PDB entry 6RE8 | electron microscopy, 3.80 A resolution | chains G and H of the 31 polymer chains in the assembly

# Chain G (and H)
Name: Mitochondrial ATP synthase subunit c
Organism: Polytomella sp. Pringsheim 198.80
Notes: chain H of this document is another copy of the same molecule, construct and numbering; everything in this record applies to it too
UniProt: D7P7X5 (D7P7X5_9CHLO); numbering as in UniProt (aligned over 1-127)
Chain sequence (127 residues; row label = number of the first residue in the row):
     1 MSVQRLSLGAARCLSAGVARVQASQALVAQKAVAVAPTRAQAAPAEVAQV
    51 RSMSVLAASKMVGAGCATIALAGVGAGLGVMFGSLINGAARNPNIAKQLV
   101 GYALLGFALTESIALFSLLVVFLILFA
Not modelled in the structure: 1-53

# How chain G and chain H interact
Residue-residue contacts (76):
  S54(G) - V55(H)
  S54(G) - L56(H)
  A57(G) - L56(H)  hydrophobic
  A58(G) - V55(H)
  A58(G) - L56(H)  hydrophobic
  A58(G) - S59(H)  hydrogen bond (backbone-side chain)
  M61(G) - S59(H)
  M61(G) - K60(H)
  M61(G) - G63(H)
  V62(G) - S59(H)
  V62(G) - V62(H)  hydrophobic
  V62(G) - G63(H)
  G65(G) - G63(H)
  G65(G) - C66(H)
  G65(G) - A67(H)
  C66(G) - C66(H)  hydrogen bond (backbone-side chain)
  T68(G) - A67(H)
  T68(G) - A70(H)
  T68(G) - S117(H)
  T68(G) - V120(H)
  I69(G) - C66(H)
  I69(G) - I69(H)  hydrophobic
  L71(G) - I113(H)  hydrophobic
  L71(G) - F116(H)  hydrophobic
  L71(G) - S117(H)
  A72(G) - A70(H)
  A72(G) - G73(H)
  V74(G) - I113(H)  hydrophobic
  G75(G) - G73(H)
  G75(G) - V74(H)
  G75(G) - G77(H)
  A76(G) - G73(H)  hydrogen bond (backbone-backbone)
  A76(G) - G77(H)
  L78(G) - L109(H)
  L78(G) - T110(H)
  L78(G) - I113(H)  hydrophobic
  G79(G) - G77(H)
  G79(G) - M81(H)
  G79(G) - T110(H)
  F82(G) - M81(H)
  F82(G) - L105(H)  hydrophobic
  F82(G) - G106(H)
  F82(G) - L109(H)  hydrophobic
  G83(G) - M81(H)
  G83(G) - S84(H)  hydrogen bond (backbone-side chain)
  I86(G) - M81(H)
  I86(G) - S84(H)
  I86(G) - L85(H)  hydrophobic
  I86(G) - L99(H)
  I86(G) - A103(H)  hydrophobic
  N87(G) - S84(H)
  N87(G) - N87(H)  hydrogen bond
  N87(G) - G88(H)  hydrogen bond (side chain-backbone)
  A89(G) - I95(H)
  A89(G) - Y102(H)  hydrophobic
  A90(G) - G88(H)
  A90(G) - N92(H)  hydrogen bond (backbone-side chain)
  A90(G) - I95(H)  hydrophobic
  A90(G) - L99(H)  hydrophobic
  R91(G) - R91(H)
  P93(G) - I95(H)  hydrophobic
  A96(G) - Q98(H)
  A96(G) - Y102(H)
  K97(G) - Y102(H)
  V100(G) - Y102(H)  hydrophobic
  F107(G) - L109(H)  hydrophobic
  E111(G) - S112(H)  hydrogen bond
  E111(G) - I113(H)
  E111(G) - F116(H)
  L115(G) - F116(H)  hydrophobic
  L118(G) - F116(H)  hydrophobic
  L118(G) - V120(H)  hydrophobic
  V121(G) - V120(H)  hydrophobic
  F122(G) - L123(H)  hydrophobic
  L125(G) - L123(H)  hydrophobic
  L125(G) - I124(H)  hydrophobic
Other interface residues (no listed pair), chain G (39 interface residues in all): S59, A64, V80, L104, F126
Other interface residues (no listed pair), chain H (38 interface residues in all): V80, A127

# In short
39 residues of chain G face 38 of chain H across their interface, with 8 hydrogen bonds. Polar pairs include
A58(G)-S59(H), C66(G)-C66(H) and G83(G)-S84(H).
Chain G and chain H are both Mitochondrial ATP synthase subunit c (Polytomella sp. Pringsheim 198.80); the
structure, Cryo-EM structure of Polytomella F-ATP synthase, Rotary substate 2D, composite map, was determined
by electron microscopy together with 6RD4, 6RD5, 6RD6, 6RD7, 6RD8, 6RD9 and 46 further entries from the same
study.
